2D3B - chains C and E of the 10 polymer chains in the assembly; structure by X-ray diffraction, 3.50 A resolution.

Chain C (and E):
Molecule: glutamine synthetase
Organism: Zea mays
Notes: EC 6.3.1.2; chain E of this document is another copy of the same molecule, construct and numbering; everything in this record applies to it too
UniProtKB: P38561 (GLNA3_MAIZE); numbering as in UniProt (aligned over 1-356)
Sequence (356 residues; each row starts with the number of its first residue):
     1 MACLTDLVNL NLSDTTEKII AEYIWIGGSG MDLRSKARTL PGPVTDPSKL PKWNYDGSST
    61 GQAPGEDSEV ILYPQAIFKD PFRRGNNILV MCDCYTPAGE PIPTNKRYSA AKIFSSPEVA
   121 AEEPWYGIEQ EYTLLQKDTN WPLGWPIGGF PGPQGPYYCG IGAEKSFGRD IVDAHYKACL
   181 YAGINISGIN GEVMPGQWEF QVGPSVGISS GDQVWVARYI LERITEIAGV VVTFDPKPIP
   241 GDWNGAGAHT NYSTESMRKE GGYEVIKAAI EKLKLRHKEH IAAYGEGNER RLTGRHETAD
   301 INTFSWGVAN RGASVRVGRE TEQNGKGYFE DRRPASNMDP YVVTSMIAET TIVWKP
Not modelled in the structure: 1-2, 356
Ion coordination: Mn2+ site 1: Glu-129, Glu-199 (together with AMP-PNP); Mn2+ site 2: Glu-129, His-249, Glu-330 (together with AMP-PNP); Mn2+ site 3: Glu-131, Glu-192, Glu-199 (together with AMP-PNP, methionine sulfoximine)
Ligand contacts:
  - AMP-PNP (ANP; phosphoaminophosphonic acid-adenylate ester): Trp-125, Tyr-126, Gly-127, Glu-129, Glu-131, Ser-187, Glu-192, Glu-199, Gln-201, Val-202, Gly-203, Pro-204, His-249, Asn-251, Tyr-252, Ser-253, Arg-311, Arg-316, Tyr-328, Glu-330, Arg-332
  - methionine sulfoximine (MSL; (2S)-2-amino-4-(methylsulfonimidoyl)butanoic acid): Glu-131, Tyr-158, Glu-192, Val-193, Gln-197, Glu-199, Asn-244, Gly-245, Ala-246, Gly-247, His-249, Arg-291, His-296, Glu-297, Thr-298, Arg-311, Arg-332

Interface between chain C and chain E:
Residue-residue contacts (84; chain C residue first):
  Thr-5(C) / Cys-3(E)
  Asn-9(C) / Asp-6(E)  hydrogen bond
  Lys-79(C) / Thr-15(E)
  Pro-81(C) / Leu-7(E)
  Arg-84(C) / Asp-6(E)
  Gly-155(C) / Arg-34(E)  hydrogen bond (backbone-side chain)
  Gly-155(C) / Ser-59(E)
  Pro-156(C) / Arg-34(E)  hydrogen bond (backbone-side chain)
  Tyr-158(C) / Arg-34(E)  hydrogen bond (backbone-side chain)
  Tyr-158(C) / Tyr-55(E)
  Tyr-158(C) / Asp-56(E)  hydrogen bond (side chain-backbone)
  Tyr-158(C) / Ser-59(E)
  Tyr-158(C) / Thr-60(E)
  Cys-159(C) / Trp-25(E)  hydrophobic
  Cys-159(C) / Arg-34(E)
  Cys-159(C) / Ser-35(E)  hydrogen bond (backbone-backbone)
  Ile-161(C) / Leu-33(E)
  Ile-161(C) / Tyr-219(E)  hydrophobic
  Ile-161(C) / Glu-222(E)
  Ile-161(C) / Arg-223(E)
  Ile-161(C) / Glu-226(E)
  Gly-162(C) / Glu-222(E)
  Gly-162(C) / Glu-226(E)  hydrogen bond (backbone-side chain)
  Ala-163(C) / Lys-137(E)
  Ala-163(C) / Glu-226(E)
  Ala-163(C) / Gly-229(E)
  Ala-163(C) / Val-230(E)
  Glu-164(C) / Val-231(E)
  Lys-165(C) / Glu-222(E)  salt bridge
  Ser-166(C) / Glu-226(E)
  Phe-167(C) / Lys-137(E)
  Arg-169(C) / Arg-223(E)
  Arg-169(C) / Glu-226(E)  salt bridge
  Asp-170(C) / Leu-4(E)
  Asp-170(C) / Val-8(E)
  Asp-173(C) / Arg-83(E)  salt bridge
  Asp-173(C) / Arg-223(E)  salt bridge
  Ala-174(C) / Leu-7(E)  hydrophobic
  Ala-174(C) / Val-8(E)  hydrophobic
  Tyr-176(C) / Ile-20(E)  hydrophobic
  Tyr-176(C) / Arg-38(E)
  Tyr-176(C) / Thr-39(E)  hydrogen bond
  Lys-177(C) / Leu-7(E)
  Lys-177(C) / Val-8(E)  hydrogen bond (side chain-backbone)
  Lys-177(C) / Leu-10(E)
  Lys-177(C) / Arg-83(E)  hydrogen bond (side chain-backbone)
  Leu-180(C) / Leu-12(E)  hydrophobic
  Leu-180(C) / Ile-20(E)  hydrophobic
  Tyr-181(C) / Leu-10(E)  hydrophobic
  Tyr-181(C) / Thr-15(E)
  Asn-185(C) / Lys-18(E)  hydrogen bond
  Ile-186(C) / Thr-39(E)  hydrogen bond (backbone-side chain)
  Ser-187(C) / Arg-38(E)
  Ser-187(C) / Thr-39(E)  hydrogen bond (backbone-backbone)
  Gly-188(C) / Ala-37(E)
  Gly-188(C) / Thr-39(E)
  Ile-189(C) / Lys-36(E)
  Ile-189(C) / Ala-37(E)  hydrogen bond (backbone-backbone)
  Ile-189(C) / Arg-83(E)
  Asn-190(C) / Lys-36(E)
  Val-193(C) / Ser-59(E)
  Ile-224(C) / Leu-4(E)  hydrophobic
  Ile-227(C) / Cys-3(E)  hydrophobic
  Glu-297(C) / Asp-56(E)
  Glu-297(C) / Ser-58(E)  hydrogen bond
  Glu-297(C) / Ser-59(E)  hydrogen bond
  Ala-309(C) / Gly-65(E)
  Ala-309(C) / Glu-66(E)
  Ala-309(C) / Asp-67(E)
  Ala-309(C) / Ser-68(E)  hydrogen bond (backbone-side chain)
  Ala-309(C) / Glu-69(E)
  Asn-310(C) / Gly-65(E)
  Asn-310(C) / Glu-66(E)
  Arg-311(C) / Asn-54(E)
  Arg-311(C) / Tyr-55(E)
  Arg-311(C) / Asp-56(E)  salt bridge
  Arg-311(C) / Gly-65(E)  hydrogen bond (backbone-backbone)
  Arg-311(C) / Ser-68(E)  hydrogen bond
  Arg-316(C) / Asn-54(E)
  Arg-316(C) / Glu-69(E)  salt bridge
  Gly-318(C) / Glu-69(E)
  Arg-319(C) / Asp-67(E)  salt bridge
  Arg-319(C) / Glu-69(E)  hydrogen bond (backbone-side chain)
  Arg-319(C) / Pro-97(E)
Other interface residues (no listed pair), chain C (47 interface residues in all): Phe-82, Tyr-157, Gly-160, Ala-178, Val-308, Gly-312, Glu-320
Other interface residues (no listed pair), chain E (41 interface residues in all): Asn-9, Thr-225

Summary:
47 residues of chain C face 41 of chain E across their interface; the contacts include 20 hydrogen bonds and 7
salt bridges. Polar contacts include Lys-165(C)/Glu-222(E), Arg-169(C)/Glu-226(E) and Asp-173(C)/Arg-83(E).
Bound to chain C: methionine sulfoximine and AMP-PNP. Glu-129(C) and Glu-199(C) coordinate Mn2+ site 1.
Both chains are glutamine synthetase (Zea mays). Entry 2D3B (Crystal Structure of the Maize Glutamine
Synthetase complexed with AMPPNP and Methionine sulfoximine) was determined by X-ray diffraction (same
publication as 2D3A and 2D3C).
